Entry 4EHQ (X-ray diffraction, 1.90 A resolution); this record covers chains A and G.

# Chain A
Name: Calmodulin
Source organism: Rattus norvegicus
Reference sequence: P62161 (CALM_RAT); residues 1-148 here correspond to UniProt positions 2-149 (UniProt number = residue number + 1)
Chain sequence (148 residues; numbered 1 to 148; the number before each row is that of its first residue):
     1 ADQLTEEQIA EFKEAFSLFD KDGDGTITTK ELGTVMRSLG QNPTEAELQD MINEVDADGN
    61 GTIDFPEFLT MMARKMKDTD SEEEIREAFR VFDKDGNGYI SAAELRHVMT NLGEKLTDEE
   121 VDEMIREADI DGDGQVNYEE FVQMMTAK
Disordered / not traced: 1, 147-148
Metal / ion sites: Ca2+ site 1: Asp20, Asp22, Asp24, Thr26, Glu31; Ca2+ site 2: Asp56, Asp58, Asn60, Thr62, Glu67; Ca2+ site 3: Asp93, Asp95, Asn97, Tyr99, Glu104; Ca2+ site 4: Asp129, Asp131, Asp133, Gln135, Glu140
Small-molecule neighbours:
  - gamma-butyrolactone (GBL), molecule 1: Ala57, Asp64, Pro66, Glu67, Thr70
  - gamma-butyrolactone (GBL), molecule 2: Arg86, Phe89, Gly98, Tyr138
  - gamma-butyrolactone (GBL), molecule 3: Asn97, Gly98, Tyr99, Asn137
  - gamma-butyrolactone (GBL), molecule 4: Met109, Leu112, Glu114
What the authors report for this chain:
  - conformationally variable residues (side-chain flip): Phe92

# Chain G
Name: Calcium release-activated calcium channel protein 1
Reference sequence: Q96D31 (CRCM1_HUMAN); residue numbers follow UniProt; this construct covers 69-88
Chain sequence (20 residues; each row starts with the number of its first residue):
    69 HSMQALSWRK LYLSRAKLKA
Small-molecule neighbours: gamma-butyrolactone (GBL): Leu74, Ser75, Lys78, Leu79, Ser82
What the authors report for this chain:
  - mutagenesis - A73E, W76A, W76S, Y80E: abolished binding to CaM (citing earlier work)
  - mutagenesis - Y80A, Y80S: unchanged binding to CaM (citing earlier work)

# Interface between chain A and chain G
Contacting residue pairs - 27 pairs, chain A then chain G:
  Glu84(A) - Tyr80(G)
  Ile85(A) - Tyr80(G)
  Ala88(A) - Tyr80(G)  hydrophobic
  Ala88(A) - Arg83(G)
  Val91(A) - Arg83(G)
  Phe92(A) - Leu79(G)  hydrophobic
  Phe92(A) - Arg83(G)
  Leu105(A) - Trp76(G)  hydrophobic
  Leu105(A) - Leu79(G)  hydrophobic
  Val108(A) - Leu79(G)  hydrophobic
  Met109(A) - Leu74(G)  hydrophobic
  Leu112(A) - Leu79(G)  hydrophobic
  Leu112(A) - Leu86(G)  hydrophobic
  Glu114(A) - Leu74(G)
  Leu116(A) - Leu74(G)  hydrophobic
  Glu119(A) - Met71(G)
  Glu120(A) - Met71(G)
  Met124(A) - Leu74(G)
  Met124(A) - Ser75(G)
  Met124(A) - Trp76(G)  hydrogen bond (backbone-side chain)
  Ala128(A) - Trp76(G)
  Val136(A) - Trp76(G)  hydrophobic
  Phe141(A) - Trp76(G)  hydrophobic
  Met144(A) - Trp76(G)  hydrophobic
  Met145(A) - Trp76(G)
  Met145(A) - Arg77(G)
  Met145(A) - Tyr80(G)  hydrophobic
Also at the interface, not in a pair above, chain A (24 interface residues in all): Ser81, Glu87, Ile100, Ile125, Glu127
Also at the interface, not in a pair above, chain G (10 interface residues in all): Ser82
Interface features reported in the paper:
  - pairs named by the authors: Phe92(A)-Leu79(G) (hydrophobic contact), Leu74(G)-Met109(A) (hydrophobic contact), Leu74(G)-Glu114(A) (hydrophobic contact), Leu74(G)-Leu116(A) (hydrophobic contact), Leu74(G)-Met124(A) (hydrophobic contact), Trp76(G)-Ile100(A), Trp76(G)-Leu105(A), Trp76(G)-Met124(A), Trp76(G)-Ile125(A), Trp76(G)-Ala128(A), Trp76(G)-Val136(A), Trp76(G)-Phe141(A), Trp76(G)-Met144(A), Leu79(G)-Leu105(A) (hydrophobic contact), Leu79(G)-Val108(A) (hydrophobic contact), Leu79(G)-Met109(A) (hydrophobic contact), Leu79(G)-Leu112(A) (hydrophobic contact), Tyr80(G)-Ile85(A), Tyr80(G)-Ala88(A), Tyr80(G)-Met145(A), Tyr80(G)-Glu84(A)
  - hot spots on chain G (mutagenesis) - W76E: abolished binding to Calmodulin (chain A)

# In short
24 residues of chain A and 10 residues of chain G are in contact; the contacts include 1 hydrogen bond. Its
one hydrogen-bonded contact is Met124(A)-Trp76(G). The authors report hydrophobic contacts between Phe92(A)
and Leu79(G), Leu74(G) and Met109(A) and Leu74(G) and Glu114(A) among others; contacts between Trp76(G) and
Ile100(A), Trp76(G) and Leu105(A) and Trp76(G) and Met124(A) among others. From the paper: A73E, W76A and W76S
of chain G, among others, abolish binding to CaM; conformational variability at Phe92(A); 7 substitutions were
tested in all.
Chain A is Calmodulin (Rattus norvegicus) and chain G is Calcium release-activated calcium channel protein 1;
the structure, Crystal Structure of Calmodulin Binding Domain of Orai1 in Complex with Ca2+/Calmodulin
Displays a Unique Binding ..., was determined by X-ray diffraction.
